PDB entry 3FHZ | X-ray diffraction, 3.27 A resolution | chains A and F of the 12 polymer chains in the assembly

== Chain A (and F) ==
Molecule: Arginine repressor
From: Mycobacterium tuberculosis
Notes: chain F of this document is another copy of the same molecule, construct and numbering; everything in this record applies to it too
Reference sequence: P0A4Y8 (ARGR_MYCTU); residue numbers follow UniProt; this construct covers 1-170
Sequence (170 residues; row label = number of the first residue in the row):
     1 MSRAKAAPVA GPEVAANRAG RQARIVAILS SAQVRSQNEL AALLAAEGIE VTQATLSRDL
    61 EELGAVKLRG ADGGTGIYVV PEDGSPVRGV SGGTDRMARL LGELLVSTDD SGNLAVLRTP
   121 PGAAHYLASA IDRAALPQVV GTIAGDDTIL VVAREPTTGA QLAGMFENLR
Disordered / not traced: 1-15
Ligand contacts:
  - arginine (ARG), molecule 1: P121, G122, D146
  - arginine (ARG), molecule 2: H125, A128, S129, D132, T142, I143, A144
  - arginine (ARG), molecule 3: G145, D146, D147, T148

== How chain A and chain F interact ==
Contacting residue pairs (10):
  E103(A) - E103(F)
  P120(A) - Y126(F)  hydrophobic
  P121(A) - Y126(F)
  G122(A) - H125(F)
  G122(A) - Y126(F)
  A123(A) - Y126(F)  hydrophobic
  H125(A) - G122(F)
  Y126(A) - P121(F)
  Y126(A) - G122(F)
  Y126(A) - A123(F)  hydrophobic
Also at the interface, not in a pair above, chain A (12 interface residues in all): R99, L100, L104, S129, R133
Also at the interface, not in a pair above, chain F (12 interface residues in all): R99, L100, L104, P120, S129, R133

== Summary ==
Chain A and chain F each contribute 12 residues to their interface. Ligands of chain A: 3 copies of arginine.
Both chains are Arginine repressor (Mycobacterium tuberculosis). Entry 3FHZ (Crystal structure of the arginine
repressor from Mycobacterium tuberculosis bound with its DNA operator and co-repressor ...) was determined by
X-ray diffraction.
